7EN5 - chain A; structure by X-ray diffraction, 1.25 A resolution.

[Chain A]
Molecule: HTH-type transcriptional regulator MurR
Organism: Escherichia coli K-12
UniProtKB: P77245 (MURR_ECOLI); residues 91-285 here = UniProt positions 91-285
Chain sequence (195 residues; numbered 91 to 285; the number before each row is that of its first residue):
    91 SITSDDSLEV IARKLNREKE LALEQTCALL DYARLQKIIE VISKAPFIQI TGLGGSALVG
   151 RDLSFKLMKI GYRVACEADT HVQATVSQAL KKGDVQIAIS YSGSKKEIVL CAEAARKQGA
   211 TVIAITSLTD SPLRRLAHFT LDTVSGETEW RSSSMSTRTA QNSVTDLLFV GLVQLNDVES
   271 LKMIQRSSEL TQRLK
Disordered / not traced: 91-94, 166
Ligand contacts:
  - beta-N-acetylglucosamine-6-phosphate (4QY; 2-acetamido-2-deoxy-6-O-phosphono-beta-D-glucopyranose): L143, G144, G145, S146, K159, H171, T175, I189, S190, Y191, S192, G193, K195, Q251, S277, S278, T281
  - 2-methoxyethanol (MXE): I140, G150, R151, S154, M158, A165, E167
Reported in the primary citation:
  - binding site for beta-N-acetylglucosamine-6-phosphate: L143, G145, S146, K159, H171, T175, I189, S190, Y191, S192, K195, S277, T281
  - mutagenesis - K159A: unchanged binding to beta-N-acetylglucosamine-6-phosphate
  - mutagenesis - S146A/S190A/S192A, K159A/H171A/K195A: unchanged binding to DNA
  - mutagenesis - S146A, K159A, H171A, S190A, S192A, K195A: decreased growth in response to MMA-MurNAc medium

[Summary]
Bound to chain A: beta-N-acetylglucosamine-6-phosphate and 2-methoxyethanol. The paper reports a binding site
for beta-N-acetylglucosamine-6-phosphate at L143, G145 and S146 among others; S146A, K159A and H171A, among
others, reduce growth in response to MMA-MurNAc medium; 8 substitutions were tested in all.
Chain A is HTH-type transcriptional regulator MurR (Escherichia coli K-12); the structure, The crystal
structure of Escherichia coli MurR in complex with N-acetylglucosamine-6-phosphate, was determined by X-ray
diffraction, deposited together with 7EN6 and 7EN7.
